6MOT - chain A; structure by X-ray diffraction, 1.71 A resolution.

# Chain A
Molecule: Isoamylase N-terminal domain protein
From: Bacteroides intestinalis DSM 17393
UniProtKB: B3C969 (B3C969_9BACE); residues 25-384 here correspond to UniProt positions 27-386 (UniProt number = residue number + 2)
Amino-acid sequence (360 residues; numbered 25 to 384; the number before each row is that of its first residue):
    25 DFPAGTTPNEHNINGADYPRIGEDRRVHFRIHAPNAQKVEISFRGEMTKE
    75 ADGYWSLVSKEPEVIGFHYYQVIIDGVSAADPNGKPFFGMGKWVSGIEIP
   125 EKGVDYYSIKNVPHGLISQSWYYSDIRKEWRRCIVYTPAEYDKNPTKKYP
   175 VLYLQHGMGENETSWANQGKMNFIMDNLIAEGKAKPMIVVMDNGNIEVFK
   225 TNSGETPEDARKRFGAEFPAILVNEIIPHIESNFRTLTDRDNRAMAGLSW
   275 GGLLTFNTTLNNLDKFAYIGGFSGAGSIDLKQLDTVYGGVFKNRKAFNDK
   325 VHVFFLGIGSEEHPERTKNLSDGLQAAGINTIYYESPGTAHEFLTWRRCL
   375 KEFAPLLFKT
Not modelled in the structure: 223-237
Modified residues: Mse71, Mse114, Mse182, Mse195, Mse199, Mse211, Mse215, Mse269 (selenomethionine; parent Met)
Reported in the primary citation:
  - catalytic residues: Ser273, Glu336, His365 (by similarity / conservation)
  - conformationally variable residues (order/disorder transition): Phe223 to Arg237
  - mutagenesis - S273A, H365A: abolished catalytic activity on FAXX
  - mutagenesis - E336A: decreased catalytic activity on FAXX

# Overview
The paper reports catalytic residues Ser273, Glu336 and His365; S273A and H365A abolish catalytic activity on
FAXX.
Chain A is Isoamylase N-terminal domain protein (Bacteroides intestinalis DSM 17393); the structure,
Bacteroides intestinalis feruloyl esterase, Bacint_01033, was determined by X-ray diffraction (same
publication as 6NE9 and 6MLY).
